Entry 5DKX (X-ray diffraction, 1.40 A resolution); this record covers chain A.

# Chain A
Molecule: Alpha glucosidase-like protein
Organism: Chaetomium thermophilum (strain DSM 1495 / CBS 144.50 / IMI 039719)
Reference sequence: G0SG42 (G0SG42_CHATD); residue numbers follow UniProt; this construct covers 31-977
Chain sequence (951 residues; each row starts with the number of its first residue):
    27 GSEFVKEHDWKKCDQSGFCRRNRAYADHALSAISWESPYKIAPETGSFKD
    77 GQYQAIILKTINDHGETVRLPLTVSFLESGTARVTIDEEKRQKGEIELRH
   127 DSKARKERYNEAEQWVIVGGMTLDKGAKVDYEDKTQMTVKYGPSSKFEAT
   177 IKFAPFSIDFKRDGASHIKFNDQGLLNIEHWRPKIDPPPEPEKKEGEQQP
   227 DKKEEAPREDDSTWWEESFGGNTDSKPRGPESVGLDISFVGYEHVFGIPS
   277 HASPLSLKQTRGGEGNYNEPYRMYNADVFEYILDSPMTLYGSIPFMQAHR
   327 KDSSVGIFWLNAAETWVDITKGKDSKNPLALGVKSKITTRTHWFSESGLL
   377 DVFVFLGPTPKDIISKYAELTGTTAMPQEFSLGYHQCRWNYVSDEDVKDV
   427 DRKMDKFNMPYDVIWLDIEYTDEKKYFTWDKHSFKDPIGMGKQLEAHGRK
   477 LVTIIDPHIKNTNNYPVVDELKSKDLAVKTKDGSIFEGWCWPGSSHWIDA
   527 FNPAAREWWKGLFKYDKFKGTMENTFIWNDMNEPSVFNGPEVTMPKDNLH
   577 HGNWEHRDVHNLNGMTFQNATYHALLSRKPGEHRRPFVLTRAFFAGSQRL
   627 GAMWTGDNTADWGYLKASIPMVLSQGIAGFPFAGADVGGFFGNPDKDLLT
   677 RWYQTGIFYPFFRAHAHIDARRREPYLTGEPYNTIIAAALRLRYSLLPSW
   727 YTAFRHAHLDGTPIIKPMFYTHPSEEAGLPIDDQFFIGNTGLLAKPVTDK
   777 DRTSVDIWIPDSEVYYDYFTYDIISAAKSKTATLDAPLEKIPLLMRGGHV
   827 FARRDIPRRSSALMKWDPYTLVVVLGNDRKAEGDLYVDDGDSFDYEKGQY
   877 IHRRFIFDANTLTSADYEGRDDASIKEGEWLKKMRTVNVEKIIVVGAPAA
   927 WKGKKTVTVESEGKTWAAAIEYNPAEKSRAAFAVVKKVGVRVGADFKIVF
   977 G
Disordered / not traced: 27-28, 215-235, 899-901
Construct notes: expression tag (27-30)
Reported in the primary citation:
  - contacts within the chain: Cys-39/Cys-45
  - binding site for 2-amino-2-hydroxymethyl-propane-1,3-diol: Asp-443, Asp-556, Arg-617, Asp-633, His-691
  - catalytic residues: Asp-556, Asp-633 (proposed by the authors, not directly observed)

# In short
From the paper: catalytic residues Asp-556 and Asp-633; a binding site for
2-amino-2-hydroxymethyl-propane-1,3-diol at Asp-443, Asp-556 and Arg-617 among others.
Chain A is Alpha glucosidase-like protein (Chaetomium thermophilum (strain DSM 1495 / CBS 144.50 / IMI
039719)); the structure, Crystal structure of glucosidase II alpha subunit (Tris-bound from), was determined
by X-ray diffraction (same publication as 5DKY, 5DKZ and 5DL0).
